PDB entry 1RM1 | X-ray diffraction, 2.50 A resolution | chains D and A of the 5 polymer chains in the assembly

== Chain D ==
Molecule: 18-nt DNA strand
Sequence (18 nucleotides; row label = number of the first residue in the row):
     1 ATCGATCGAT ATAAAACG

== Chain A ==
Name: TATA-box binding protein
Organism: Saccharomyces cerevisiae
UniProtKB: P13393 (TBP_YEAST); residues 2-240 here correspond to UniProt positions 1-239 (UniProt number = residue number - 1)
Sequence (240 residues; numbered 1 to 240; the number before each row is that of its first residue):
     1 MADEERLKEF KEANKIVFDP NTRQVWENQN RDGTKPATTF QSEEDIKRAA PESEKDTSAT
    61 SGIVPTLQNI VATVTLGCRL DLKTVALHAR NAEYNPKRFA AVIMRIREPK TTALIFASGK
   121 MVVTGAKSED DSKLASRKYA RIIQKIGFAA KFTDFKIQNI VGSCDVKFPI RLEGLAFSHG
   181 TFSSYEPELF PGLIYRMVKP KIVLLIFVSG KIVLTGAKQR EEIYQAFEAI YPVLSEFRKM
Not modelled in the structure: 1-60
Sequence notes: initiating methionine (1)

== Interface between chain D and chain A ==
Contacting residue pairs - 32 pairs, chain D then chain A:
  DT10(D) - Leu189(A)  phosphate contact
  DT10(D) - Phe190(A)  base contact
  DA11(D) - Leu189(A)  phosphate contact
  DA11(D) - Phe190(A)  sugar contact
  DA11(D) - Ile194(A)  phosphate contact
  DA11(D) - Leu205(A)  base contact
  DT12(D) - Ile194(A)  phosphate contact
  DT12(D) - Arg196(A)  salt bridge to the phosphate
  DT12(D) - Val203(A)  phosphate contact
  DT12(D) - Leu205(A)  sugar contact
  DT12(D) - Thr215(A)  base contact
  DA13(D) - Asn159(A)  hydrogen bond to the base
  DA13(D) - Val161(A)  base contact
  DA13(D) - Arg196(A)  salt bridge to the phosphate
  DA13(D) - Val203(A)  sugar contact
  DA13(D) - Thr215(A)  hydrogen bond to the base
  DA13(D) - Gly216(A)  sugar contact
  DA14(D) - Val71(A)  base contact
  DA14(D) - Gln158(A)  sugar contact
  DA14(D) - Asn159(A)  sugar contact
  DA15(D) - Val71(A)  base contact
  DA15(D) - Thr73(A)  sugar contact
  DA15(D) - Val122(A)  base contact
  DA15(D) - Gln158(A)  sugar contact
  DA16(D) - Leu114(A)  base contact
  DA16(D) - Phe116(A)  base contact
  DA16(D) - Ser118(A)  phosphate contact
  DA16(D) - Lys120(A)  phosphate contact
  DA16(D) - Val122(A)  sugar contact
  DC17(D) - Phe116(A)  sugar contact
  DC17(D) - Ser118(A)  hydrogen bond to the phosphate
  DC17(D) - Lys120(A)  phosphate contact
Interface residues without a listed pair, chain D (9 interface residues in all): DG18
Interface residues without a listed pair, chain A (23 interface residues in all): Arg79, Phe99, Ala100, Val213, Lys218

== Overview ==
9 residues of chain D and 23 residues of chain A are in contact, with 3 hydrogen bonds and 2 salt bridges.
Polar contacts include DA13(D)-Asn159(A), DA13(D)-Thr215(A) and DC17(D)-Ser118(A).
Here chain D is an 18-nt DNA strand and chain A is TATA-box binding protein (Saccharomyces cerevisiae). Entry
1RM1 (Structure of a Yeast TFIIA/TBP/TATA-box DNA Complex) was determined by X-ray diffraction.
